PDB entry 8R05 | X-ray diffraction, 2.50 A resolution | chains I and J of the 14 polymer chains in the assembly

Chain I (and J):
Molecule: ATP-dependent Clp protease proteolytic subunit
From: Photorhabdus laumondii
Notes: EC 3.4.21.92; chain J of this document is another copy of the same molecule, construct and numbering; everything in this record applies to it too
UniProt: Q7N0L3 (CLPP_PHOLL); numbering as in UniProt (aligned over 2-207)
Sequence (208 residues; each row starts with the number of its first residue; numbering starts at 0):
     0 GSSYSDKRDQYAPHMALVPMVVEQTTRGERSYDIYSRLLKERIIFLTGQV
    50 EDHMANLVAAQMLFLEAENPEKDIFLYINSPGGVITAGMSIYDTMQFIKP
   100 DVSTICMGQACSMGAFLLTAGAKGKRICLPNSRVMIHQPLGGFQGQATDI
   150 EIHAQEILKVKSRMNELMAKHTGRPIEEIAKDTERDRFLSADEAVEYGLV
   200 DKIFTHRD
Disordered / not traced: 0-13, 23-29, 207 (chain J: 0-15, 207)
Sequence notes: expression tag (0-1)
UniProt features mapped onto this chain:
  - active site: S111 (Nucleophile), H136
Covalent attachments: Cystargolide A (bound) (VSZ) linked to S111
Small-molecule neighbours: Cystargolide A (bound) (VSZ): P80, G81, G82, V83, I84, M112, H136, P138, L139, G140, I156, V159

Interface between chain I and chain J:
Residue-residue contacts (61):
  V21(I) - V21(J)  hydrophobic
  V21(I) - E28(J)
  V21(I) - R29(J)
  V21(I) - S30(J)
  E22(I) - E28(J)
  S30(I) - M19(J)
  Y31(I) - M19(J)
  Y31(I) - V21(J)  hydrophobic
  D32(I) - L16(J)
  Y34(I) - L16(J)  hydrophobic
  S35(I) - P18(J)
  S35(I) - M19(J)  hydrogen bond (side chain-backbone)
  L38(I) - P18(J)  hydrophobic
  L38(I) - I33(J)  hydrophobic
  D51(I) - T46(J)
  D51(I) - N78(J)
  N55(I) - Y34(J)  hydrogen bond
  N55(I) - F44(J)
  N55(I) - T46(J)  hydrogen bond
  L56(I) - L16(J)
  L56(I) - P18(J)
  L56(I) - Y34(J)  hydrogen bond (backbone-side chain)
  A59(I) - Y34(J)  hydrophobic
  A59(I) - L37(J)
  Q60(I) - P18(J)
  L62(I) - Y76(J)
  F63(I) - V20(J)  hydrophobic
  F63(I) - I33(J)  hydrophobic
  F63(I) - R36(J)
  E65(I) - R206(J)  salt bridge
  E67(I) - R36(J)  salt bridge
  T85(I) - G107(J)
  T85(I) - Q108(J)
  T85(I) - R132(J)
  M88(I) - N130(J)
  S89(I) - N78(J)
  S89(I) - M106(J)
  S89(I) - G107(J)
  Y91(I) - N130(J)
  D92(I) - L128(J)
  D92(I) - P129(J)
  D92(I) - N130(J)  hydrogen bond
  D92(I) - S131(J)  hydrogen bond (side chain-backbone)
  T93(I) - M106(J)
  Q95(I) - T204(J)
  Q95(I) - H205(J)  hydrogen bond (backbone-side chain)
  F96(I) - F203(J)  hydrophobic
  F96(I) - T204(J)
  F96(I) - H205(J)
  F96(I) - R206(J)  hydrogen bond (backbone-backbone)
  K98(I) - R206(J)
  Q145(I) - R184(J)  hydrogen bond
  T147(I) - R184(J)
  D148(I) - R184(J)  salt bridge
  I151(I) - R184(J)
  I151(I) - D185(J)
  H152(I) - D185(J)  salt bridge
  E155(I) - R132(J)  salt bridge
  E155(I) - F187(J)
  R162(I) - N130(J)  hydrogen bond
  L166(I) - N130(J)
Other interface residues (no listed pair), chain I (37 interface residues in all): H52, A58, A86
Other interface residues (no listed pair), chain J (34 interface residues in all): G27, G47, P80

Overview:
37 residues of chain I face 34 of chain J across their interface, with 10 hydrogen bonds and 5 salt bridges.
Among the polar pairs are E65(I)-R206(J), E67(I)-R36(J) and D148(I)-R184(J). Cystargolide A (bound) is
covalently linked to S111(I).
Both chains are ATP-dependent Clp protease proteolytic subunit (Photorhabdus laumondii). Entry 8R05
(Photorhabdus lamondii ClpP in complex with the natural product beta-lactone inhibitor Cystargolide A at 2.5 A
...) was determined by X-ray diffraction together with 8R03, 8R04, 8OLL and 8OLR from the same study.
